PDB entry 3Q78 | X-ray diffraction, 2.20 A resolution | chains A and D of the 3 polymer chains in the assembly

== Chain A ==
Molecule: Farnesyltransferase alpha subunit
Source organism: Cryptococcus neoformans
Sequence (349 residues; numbered -13 to 335; the number before each row is that of its first residue; numbers below 1 keep their minus sign (Met-13 is residue -13)):
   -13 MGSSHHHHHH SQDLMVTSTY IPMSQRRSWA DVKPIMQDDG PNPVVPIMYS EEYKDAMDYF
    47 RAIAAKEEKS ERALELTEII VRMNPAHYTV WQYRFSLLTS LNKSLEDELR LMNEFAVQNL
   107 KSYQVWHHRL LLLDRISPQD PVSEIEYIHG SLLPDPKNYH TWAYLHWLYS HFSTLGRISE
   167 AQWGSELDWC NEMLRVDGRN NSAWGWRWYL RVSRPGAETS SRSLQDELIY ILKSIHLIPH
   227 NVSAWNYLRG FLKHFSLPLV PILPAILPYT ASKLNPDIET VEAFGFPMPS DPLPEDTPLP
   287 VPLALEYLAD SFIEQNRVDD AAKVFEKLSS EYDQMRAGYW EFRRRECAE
Unresolved in the structure: -13 to 4, 207, 257-271, 277-278, 335
Small-molecule neighbours: farnesyl thiopyrophosphate (FPS; S-[(2E,6E)-3,7,11-trimethyldodeca-2,6,10-trienyl] trihydrogen thiodiphosphate): Lys107, Tyr109, Tyr145, His146

== Chain D ==
Molecule: peptide substrate
Sequence (11 residues; each row starts with the number of its first residue):
     1 DDPTASACNI Q
Unresolved in the structure: 1-2
Bound ions: Zn2+: Cys8 (shared with 3 residues of chain B)
Small-molecule neighbours: farnesyl thiopyrophosphate (FPS; S-[(2E,6E)-3,7,11-trimethyldodeca-2,6,10-trienyl] trihydrogen thiodiphosphate): Ala7, Asn9, Ile10

== Interface between chain A and chain D ==
Residue-residue contacts (7; chain A residue first):
  Tyr74(A) - Gln11(D)
  Lys107(A) - Ala7(D)
  Lys107(A) - Asn9(D)  hydrogen bond (backbone-side chain)
  Tyr109(A) - Asn9(D)
  Tyr109(A) - Ile10(D)
  Tyr109(A) - Gln11(D)
  Gln110(A) - Gln11(D)  hydrogen bond (side chain-backbone)

== Overview ==
The chain A/chain D interface involves 4 residues from each chain, with 2 hydrogen bonds. Polar pairs include
Lys107(A)-Asn9(D) and Gln110(A)-Gln11(D). Farnesyl thiopyrophosphate is bound between chain A and chain D.
Chain A is Farnesyltransferase alpha subunit (Cryptococcus neoformans) and chain D is peptide substrate; the
structure, Cryptococcus neoformans protein farnesyltransferase in complex with FSPP and DDPTASACNIQ peptide,
was determined by X-ray diffraction, deposited together with 3Q73, 3Q75, 3Q79, 3Q7A, 3Q7F, 3SFX and 3SFY.
